Entry 8T5R (X-ray diffraction, 2.12 A resolution); this record covers chain A.

== Chain A ==
Name: Son of sevenless homolog 2
From: Homo sapiens
UniProtKB: Q07890 (SOS2_HUMAN); residue numbers follow UniProt; this construct covers 562-1047
Sequence (490 residues; each row starts with the number of its first residue):
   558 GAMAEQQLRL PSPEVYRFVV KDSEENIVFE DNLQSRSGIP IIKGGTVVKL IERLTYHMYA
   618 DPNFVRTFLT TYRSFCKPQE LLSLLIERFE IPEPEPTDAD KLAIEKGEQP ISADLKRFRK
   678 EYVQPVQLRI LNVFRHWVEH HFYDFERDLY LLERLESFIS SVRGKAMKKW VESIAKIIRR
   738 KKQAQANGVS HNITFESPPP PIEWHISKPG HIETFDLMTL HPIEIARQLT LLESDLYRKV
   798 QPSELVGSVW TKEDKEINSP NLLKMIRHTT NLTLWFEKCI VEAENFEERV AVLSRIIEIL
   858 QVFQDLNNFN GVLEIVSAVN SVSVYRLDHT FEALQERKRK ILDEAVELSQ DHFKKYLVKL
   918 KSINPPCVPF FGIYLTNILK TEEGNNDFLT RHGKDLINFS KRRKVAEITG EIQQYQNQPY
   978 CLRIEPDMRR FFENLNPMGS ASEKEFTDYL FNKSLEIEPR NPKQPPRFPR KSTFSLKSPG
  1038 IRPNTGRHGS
Unresolved in the structure: 558-564, 655-671, 745-749, 1045-1047
Sequence notes: expression tag (558-561); conflict Gln564 (Pro in Q07890), Tyr707 (Glu in Q07890), His768 (Gln in Q07890), Ile769 (Phe in Q07890), Thr947 (Lys in Q07890), Arg948 (Lys in Q07890), His949 (Lys in Q07890), Pro1019 (Cys in Q07890)
Residues lining bound ligands: 4-(aminomethyl)benzene-1-sulfonamide (6LH): Val876, Asn877, Tyr882, Arg883, Leu884, Asp885, Phe888, Arg896, Leu899, Asp900, Val903
What the authors report for this chain:
  - binding site for 4-(aminomethyl)benzene-1-sulfonamide: Asn877, Asp885

== In short ==
Ligands of chain A: 4-(aminomethyl)benzene-1-sulfonamide. The paper reports a binding site for
4-(aminomethyl)benzene-1-sulfonamide at Asn877 and Asp885.
Chain A is Son of sevenless homolog 2 (Homo sapiens); the structure, SOS2 crystal structure with fragment
bound (compound 13), was determined by X-ray diffraction together with 8T5G, 8T5M, 8UC9, 8UF2 and 8UH0 from
the same study.
